6BY8 - chain A; structure by X-ray diffraction, 1.90 A resolution.

# Chain A
Protein: Menin
From: Homo sapiens
UniProtKB: O00255 (MEN1_HUMAN); the construct has insertions or renumbered stretches relative to UniProt, so the offset changes along the chain: 1-53 = UniProt 1-53; 74-386 = UniProt 74-386; 399-459 = UniProt 404-464; 539-593 = UniProt 539-593
Chain sequence (489 residues; each row starts with the number of its first residue; note: 109 numbers in that range are skipped by the numbering (no residue carries them; nothing is unmodelled there); numbers below 1 keep their minus sign (Gly-4 is residue -4)):
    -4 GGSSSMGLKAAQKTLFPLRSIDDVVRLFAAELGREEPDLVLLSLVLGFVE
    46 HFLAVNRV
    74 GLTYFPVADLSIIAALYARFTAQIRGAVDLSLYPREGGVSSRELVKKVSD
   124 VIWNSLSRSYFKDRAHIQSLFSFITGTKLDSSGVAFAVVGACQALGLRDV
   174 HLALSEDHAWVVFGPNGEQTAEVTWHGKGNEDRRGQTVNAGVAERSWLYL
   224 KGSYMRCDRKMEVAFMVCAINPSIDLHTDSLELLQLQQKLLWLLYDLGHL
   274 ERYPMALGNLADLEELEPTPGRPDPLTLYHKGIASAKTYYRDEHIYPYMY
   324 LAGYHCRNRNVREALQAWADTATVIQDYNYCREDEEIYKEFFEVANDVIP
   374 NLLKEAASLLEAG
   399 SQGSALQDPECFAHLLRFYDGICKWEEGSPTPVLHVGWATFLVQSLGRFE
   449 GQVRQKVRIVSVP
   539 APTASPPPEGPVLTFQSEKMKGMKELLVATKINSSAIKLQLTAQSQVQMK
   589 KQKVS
Not modelled in the structure: -4 to 1, 539-548, 589-593
Sequence notes: expression tag (-4 to 0)
Residues lining bound ligands: MI-1482 (FNV; 4-methyl-1-{[(2R)-5-oxomorpholin-2-yl]methyl}-5-[(4-{[6-(2,2,2-trifluoroethyl)thieno[2,3-d]pyrimidin-4-yl]amino}piperidin-1-yl)methyl]-1H-indole-2-carbonitrile): Ser155, Leu177, Ser178, Glu179, Asp180, His181, Ala182, Phe238, Cys241, Tyr276, Met278, Tyr319, Met322, Tyr323, Ala325, Gly326, Trp341, Glu363, Glu366, Val367, Val371
UniProt features mapped onto this chain:
  - modified residue: Ser543 (Phosphoserine)
From the paper describing this entry:
  - binding site for MI-1482: Glu366, Val367, Val371

# Summary
Ligands of chain A: MI-1482. The paper reports a binding site for MI-1482 at Glu366, Val367 and Val371.
Chain A is Menin (Homo sapiens); the structure, Menin in complex with MI-1482, was determined by X-ray
diffraction (same publication as 6BXY).
